PDB entry 8YGS | electron microscopy, 3.47 A resolution | chains H and L of the 7 polymer chains in the assembly

[Chain H]
Molecule: Antibody 7H13 heavy chain
Organism: Mus musculus
Notes: antibody fragment or engineered binder
Sequence (116 residues; row label = number of the first residue in the row):
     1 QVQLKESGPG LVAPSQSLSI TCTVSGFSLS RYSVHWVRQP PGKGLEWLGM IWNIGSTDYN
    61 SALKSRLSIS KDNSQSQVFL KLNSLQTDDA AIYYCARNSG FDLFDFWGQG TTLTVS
Not modelled in the structure: 1, 116
Disulfides: C22-C95

[Chain L]
Molecule: Antibody 7H13 light chain
Organism: Mus musculus
Notes: antibody fragment or engineered binder
Sequence (107 residues; row label = number of the first residue in the row):
     1 DIVMTQSHKF MSTSVGDRVS ITCKASQDVT SAVAWYQQKP GQSPKLLISS ASYRYTGVPD
    61 RFSGSGSGTD FTFTISSVQA EDLAVYYCQQ HYSTPPTFGA GTKLELK
Disulfides: C23-C88

[Chain H / chain L interface]
Contacting residue pairs - 23 pairs, chain H then chain L:
  Q39(H) - Y87(L)
  G44(H) - G99(L)
  G44(H) - A100(L)
  L45(H) - Y87(L)
  L45(H) - F98(L)  hydrophobic
  W47(H) - P96(L)  hydrophobic
  D58(H) - T94(L)
  Y94(H) - Q38(L)
  Y94(H) - P44(L)
  F101(H) - H91(L)
  F101(H) - S93(L)
  D102(H) - Q89(L)  hydrogen bond (backbone-side chain)
  D102(H) - T94(L)
  D102(H) - P96(L)
  L103(H) - S49(L)
  L103(H) - H91(L)
  F104(H) - Y36(L)  hydrogen bond (backbone-side chain)
  F104(H) - L46(L)
  F104(H) - Q89(L)
  F104(H) - F98(L)  hydrophobic
  D105(H) - Y55(L)  hydrogen bond
  W107(H) - P44(L)
  G108(H) - S43(L)
Also at the interface, not in a pair above, chain H (14 interface residues in all): S99
Also at the interface, not in a pair above, chain L (18 interface residues in all): Y92, P95

[In short]
Chain H and chain L form an interface of 14 and 18 residues respectively, with 3 hydrogen bonds. Among the
polar pairs are D102(H)-Q89(L), F104(H)-Y36(L) and D105(H)-Y55(L).
Chain H is Antibody 7H13 heavy chain and chain L is Antibody 7H13 light chain, both from Mus musculus; the
structure, Cryo-EM structure of simian rotavirus SA11 VP4 in complex with nAb 7H13, was determined by electron
microscopy, deposited together with 8YGR, 8YGT and 8YGU.
